PDB entry 8SQN | electron microscopy, 3.89 A resolution | chains J and N of the 9 polymer chains in the assembly

[Chain J (and N)]
Protein: E1 envelope glycoprotein
Source organism: Western equine encephalitis virus
Notes: chain N of this document is another copy of the same molecule, construct and numbering; everything in this record applies to it too
UniProtKB: Q1W679 (Q1W679_WEEV); residues 1-438 here correspond to UniProt positions 798-1235 (UniProt number = residue number + 797)
Amino-acid sequence (438 residues; each row starts with the number of its first residue):
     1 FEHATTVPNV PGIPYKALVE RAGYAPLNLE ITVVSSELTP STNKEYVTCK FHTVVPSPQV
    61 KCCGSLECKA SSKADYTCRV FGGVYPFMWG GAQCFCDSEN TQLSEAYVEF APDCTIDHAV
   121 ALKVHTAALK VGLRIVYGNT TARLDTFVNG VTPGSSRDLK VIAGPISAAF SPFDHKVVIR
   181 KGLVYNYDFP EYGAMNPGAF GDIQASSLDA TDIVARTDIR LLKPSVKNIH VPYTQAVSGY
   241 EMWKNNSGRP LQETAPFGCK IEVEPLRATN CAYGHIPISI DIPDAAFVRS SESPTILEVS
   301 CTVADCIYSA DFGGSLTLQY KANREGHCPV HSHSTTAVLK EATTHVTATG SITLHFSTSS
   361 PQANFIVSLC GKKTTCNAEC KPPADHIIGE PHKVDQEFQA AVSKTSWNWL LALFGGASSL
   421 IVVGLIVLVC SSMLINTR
Disulfides: Cys49-Cys114, Cys62-Cys94, Cys63-Cys96, Cys68-Cys78, Cys259-Cys271, Cys301-Cys376, Cys306-Cys380, Cys328-Cys370
Covalently attached groups: N-acetylglucosamine (NAG) linked to Asn139

[Interface between chain J and chain N]
Residue-residue contacts (16):
  Ser41(J) with Asn43(N)
  Asn43(J) with Ser41(N), hydrogen bond
  His125(J) with His125(N), hydrogen bond
  Val151(J) with Glu191(N); Ala194(N)
  Thr152(J) with Tyr192(N); Gly193(N); Ala194(N)
  Pro153(J) with Gly193(N); Arg216(N)
  Glu191(J) with Thr152(N)
  Tyr192(J) with Phe147(N), hydrophobic; Thr152(N)
  Gly193(J) with Pro153(N)
  Ala194(J) with Val151(N); Thr152(N)
Other interface residues (no listed pair), chain J (14 interface residues in all): Thr126, Phe147, His175, Arg216
Other interface residues (no listed pair), chain N (15 interface residues in all): Thr126, Ser155, His175

[Summary]
14 residues of chain J and 15 residues of chain N are in contact, with 2 hydrogen bonds. Polar contacts
include Asn43(J)-Ser41(N) and His125(J)-His125(N). N-acetylglucosamine is covalently linked to Asn139(J).
Both chains are E1 envelope glycoprotein (Western equine encephalitis virus). Entry 8SQN (CryoEM structure of
Western equine encephalitis virus VLP in complex with the chimeric Du-D1-Mo-D2 MXRA8 receptor) was determined
by electron microscopy, deposited together with 8DAN and 8DAQ.
